9G74 - chains A and C of the 5 polymer chains in the assembly; structure by electron microscopy, 2.75 A resolution.

Chain A:
Molecule: DNA polymerase subunit gamma-1
Organism: Mus musculus
Notes: EC 2.7.7.7
Reference sequence: Q75WC0 (Q75WC0_MOUSE); residue numbers follow UniProt; this construct covers 26-1217
Sequence (1199 residues; row label = number of the first residue in the row):
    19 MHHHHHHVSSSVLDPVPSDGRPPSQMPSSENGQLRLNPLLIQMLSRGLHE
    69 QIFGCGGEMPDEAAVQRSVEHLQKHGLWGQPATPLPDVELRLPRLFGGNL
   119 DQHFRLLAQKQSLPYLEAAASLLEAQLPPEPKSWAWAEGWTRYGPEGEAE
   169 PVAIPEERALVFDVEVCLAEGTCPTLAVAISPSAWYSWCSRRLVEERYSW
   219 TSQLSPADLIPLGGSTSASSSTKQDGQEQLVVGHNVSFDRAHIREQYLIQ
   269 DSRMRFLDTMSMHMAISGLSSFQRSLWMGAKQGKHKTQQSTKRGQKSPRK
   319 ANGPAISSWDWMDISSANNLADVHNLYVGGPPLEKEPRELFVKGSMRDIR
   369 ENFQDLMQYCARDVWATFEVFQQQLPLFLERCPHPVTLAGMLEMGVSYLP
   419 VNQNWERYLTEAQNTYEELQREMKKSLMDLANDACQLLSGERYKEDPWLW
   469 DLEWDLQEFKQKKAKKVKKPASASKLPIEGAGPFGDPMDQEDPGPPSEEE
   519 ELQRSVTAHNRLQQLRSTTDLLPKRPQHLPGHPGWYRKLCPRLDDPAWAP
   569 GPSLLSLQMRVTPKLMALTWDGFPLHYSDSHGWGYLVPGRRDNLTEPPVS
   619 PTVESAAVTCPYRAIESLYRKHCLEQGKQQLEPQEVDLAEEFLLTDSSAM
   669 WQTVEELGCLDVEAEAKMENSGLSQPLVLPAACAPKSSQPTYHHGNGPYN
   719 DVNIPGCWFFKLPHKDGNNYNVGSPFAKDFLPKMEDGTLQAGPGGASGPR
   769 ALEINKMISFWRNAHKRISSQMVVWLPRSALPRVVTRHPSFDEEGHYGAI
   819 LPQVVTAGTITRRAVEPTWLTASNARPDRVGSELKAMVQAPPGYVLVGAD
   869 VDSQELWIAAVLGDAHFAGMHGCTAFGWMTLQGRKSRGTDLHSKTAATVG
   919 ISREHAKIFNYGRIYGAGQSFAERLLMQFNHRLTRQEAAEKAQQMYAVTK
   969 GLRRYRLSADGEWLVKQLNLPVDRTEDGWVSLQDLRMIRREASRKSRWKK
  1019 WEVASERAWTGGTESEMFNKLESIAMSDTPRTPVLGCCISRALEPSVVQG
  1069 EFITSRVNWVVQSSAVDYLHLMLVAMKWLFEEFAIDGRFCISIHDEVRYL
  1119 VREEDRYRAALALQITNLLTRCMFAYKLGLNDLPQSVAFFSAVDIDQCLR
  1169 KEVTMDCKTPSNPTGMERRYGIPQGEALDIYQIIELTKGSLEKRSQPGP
Disordered / not traced: 19-50, 232-245, 300-325, 481-507, 611-625, 648-708, 967-1028, 1212-1217
Construct notes: initiating methionine (19); expression tag (20-25)
Bound ions: Ca2+: Asp868, Val869, Asp1113 (together with 2'-deoxycytidine-5'-triphosphate)
Ligand contacts: 2'-deoxycytidine-5'-triphosphate: Arg831, Asp868, Val869, Asp870, Ser871, Gln872, Glu873, Lys903, His910, Arg921, Lys925, Ile926, Tyr929, Tyr933, Asp1113
Reported in the primary citation:
  - conformationally variable residues (order/disorder transition): Tyr933
  - mutagenesis - A449T, W726S/E1121G, G826S, Y933C: decreased catalytic activity
  - binding site for 2'-deoxycytidine-5'-triphosphate: Tyr933

Chain C:
Molecule: DNA polymerase subunit gamma-2
Organism: Mus musculus
Reference sequence: Q9QZM2 (DPOG2_MOUSE); residues 17-459 here = UniProt positions 17-459
Sequence (450 residues; each row starts with the number of its first residue):
    16 MWLSGYAGPADGTQQPDAPEHAVAREALVDLCRRRHFFSGTPQQLSTAAL
    66 LSGCHARFGPLGVELRKNLASQWWSSMVVFREQVFAVDSLHQEPGSSQPR
   116 DSAFRLVSPESIREILQDREPSKEQLVAFLENLLKTSGKLRATLLHGALE
   166 HYVNCLDLVNRKLPFGLAQIGVCFHPVSNSNQTPSSVTRVGEKTEASLVW
   216 FTPTRTSSQWLDFWLRHRLLWWRKFAMSPSNFSSADCQDELGRKGSKLYY
   266 SFPWGKEPIETLWNLGDQELLHTYPGNVSTIQGRDGRKNVVPCVLSVSGD
   316 VDLGTLAYLYDSFQLAENSFARKKSLQRKVLKLHPCLAPIKVALDVGKGP
   366 TVELRQVCQGLLNELLENGISVWPGYSETVHSSLEQLHSKYDEMSVLFSV
   416 LVTETTLENGLIQLRSRDTTMKEMMHISKLRDFLVKYLASASNVHHHHHH
Disordered / not traced: 16-41, 193-203, 329-342, 459-465
Construct notes: initiating methionine (16); expression tag (460-465)

Chain A / chain C interface:
Pairs across the interface (27; chain A residue first):
  Arg215(A) - Leu422(C)
  Arg215(A) - Glu423(C)
  Tyr216(A) - Thr421(C)
  Tyr216(A) - Leu422(C)  hydrogen bond (backbone-backbone)
  Tyr216(A) - Glu423(C)  hydrogen bond (backbone-backbone)
  Tyr216(A) - Asn424(C)
  Tyr216(A) - Gly425(C)
  Tyr216(A) - Ile442(C)
  Ser217(A) - Leu422(C)  hydrogen bond (backbone-backbone)
  Thr219(A) - Glu368(C)
  Gln508(A) - Gly301(C)  hydrogen bond (backbone-backbone)
  Glu509(A) - Arg220(C)  salt bridge
  Glu509(A) - Asp300(C)
  Glu509(A) - Gly301(C)
  Asp510(A) - Arg220(C)
  Asp510(A) - Thr221(C)
  Asp510(A) - Trp225(C)  hydrogen bond
  Asp510(A) - Asp300(C)  hydrogen bond (backbone-side chain)
  Pro513(A) - Gln224(C)
  Pro513(A) - Trp225(C)
  Pro513(A) - Phe228(C)  hydrophobic
  Pro514(A) - Arg231(C)  hydrogen bond (backbone-side chain)
  Ser515(A) - Arg231(C)
  Glu516(A) - Arg231(C)
  Glu519(A) - Phe228(C)
  Glu519(A) - Arg231(C)  salt bridge
  Glu519(A) - His232(C)  salt bridge
Interface residues without a listed pair, chain A (13 interface residues in all): Gly512
Interface residues without a listed pair, chain C (20 interface residues in all): Pro179, Pro218, Val372, His441

In short:
13 residues of chain A face 20 of chain C across their interface, with 7 hydrogen bonds and 3 salt bridges.
Polar pairs include Glu509(A)-Arg220(C), Glu519(A)-Arg231(C) and Glu519(A)-His232(C). Chain A binds
2'-deoxycytidine-5'-triphosphate. From the paper: a binding site for 2'-deoxycytidine-5'-triphosphate at
Tyr933(A); A449T, W726S/E1121G and G826S of chain A, among others, reduce catalytic activity.
Chain A is DNA polymerase subunit gamma-1 and chain C is DNA polymerase subunit gamma-2, both from Mus
musculus; the structure, Mouse mitochondrial DNA polymerase gamma ternary complex in replication conformer,
was determined by electron microscopy together with 9G75, 9G77, 9IBX, 9IBZ, 9IC0, 9IC1 and 9IC3 from the same
study.
